PDB entry 9ENT | X-ray diffraction, 2.20 A resolution | chain A

[Chain A]
Molecule: Ectonucleotide pyrophosphatase/phosphodiesterase family member 2
Organism: Rattus norvegicus
Notes: EC 3.1.4.39; engineered mutation(s): N410A
UniProtKB: Q64610 (ENPP2_RAT); aligned to UniProt positions 1-862 over residues 1-862 (the alignment contains insertions or deletions, so no single offset holds)
Chain sequence (862 residues; row label = number of the first residue in the row):
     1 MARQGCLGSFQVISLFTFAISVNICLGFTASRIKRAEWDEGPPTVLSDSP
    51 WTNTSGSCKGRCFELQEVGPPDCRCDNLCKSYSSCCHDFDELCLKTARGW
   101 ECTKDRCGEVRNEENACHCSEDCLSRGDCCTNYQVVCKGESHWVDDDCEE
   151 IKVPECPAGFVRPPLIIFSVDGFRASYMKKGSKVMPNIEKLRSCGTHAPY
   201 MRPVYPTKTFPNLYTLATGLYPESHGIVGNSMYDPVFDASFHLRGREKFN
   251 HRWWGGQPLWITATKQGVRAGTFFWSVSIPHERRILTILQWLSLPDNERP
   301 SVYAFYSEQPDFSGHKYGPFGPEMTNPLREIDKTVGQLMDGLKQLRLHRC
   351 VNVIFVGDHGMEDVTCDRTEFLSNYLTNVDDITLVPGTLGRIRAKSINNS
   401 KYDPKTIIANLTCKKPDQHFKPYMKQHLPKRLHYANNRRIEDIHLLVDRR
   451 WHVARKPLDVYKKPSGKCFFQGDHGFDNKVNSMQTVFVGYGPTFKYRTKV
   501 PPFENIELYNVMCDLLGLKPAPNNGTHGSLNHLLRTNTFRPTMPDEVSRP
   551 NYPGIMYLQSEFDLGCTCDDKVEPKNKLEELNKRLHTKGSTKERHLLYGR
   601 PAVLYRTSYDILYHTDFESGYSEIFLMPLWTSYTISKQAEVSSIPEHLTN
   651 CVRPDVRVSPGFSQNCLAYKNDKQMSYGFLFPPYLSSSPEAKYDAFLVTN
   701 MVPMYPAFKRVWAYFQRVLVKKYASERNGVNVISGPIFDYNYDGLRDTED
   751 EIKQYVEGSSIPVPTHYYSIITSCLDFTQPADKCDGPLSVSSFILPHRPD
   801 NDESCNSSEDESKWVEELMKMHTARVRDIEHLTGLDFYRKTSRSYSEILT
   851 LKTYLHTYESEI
Unresolved in the structure: 1-55, 398-400, 572-587, 860-862
Cystine bridges: Cys58-Cys75, Cys62-Cys93, Cys73-Cys86, Cys79-Cys85, Cys102-Cys119, Cys107-Cys137, Cys117-Cys130, Cys123-Cys129, Cys148-Cys194, Cys156-Cys350, Cys366-Cys468, Cys413-Cys805, Cys566-Cys666, Cys568-Cys651, Cys774-Cys784
Glycans and other covalent adducts: N-acetylglucosamine (NAG) linked to Asn524
Bound ions: Zn2+ site 1: Asp171, Thr209, Asp358, His359; Zn2+ site 2: Asp311, His315, His474; Na+ site 1: Tyr669, Asp672, Met675; Ca2+: Asp739, Asn741, Asp743, Leu745, Asp747; Na+ site 2: Asn801, Ser804, Ser807
Small-molecule neighbours: 7alpha-hydroxycholesterol (5JK): Leu78, Ser81, Tyr82, Phe210, Tyr214, Lys248, Phe249, His251, Trp254, Gly256, Pro258, Trp260, Ile261, Phe274, Trp275, Ser276
UniProt features mapped onto this chain:
  - motif: Arg126 to Asp128 (Cell attachment site)
  - active site: Thr209 (Nucleophile)
  - binding site (Zn(2+)): Asp171, Thr209, Asp311, His315, Asp358, His359, His474
  - binding site (1-(9Z-octadecenoyl)-sn-glycero-3-phosphate): Thr209, Asn230, Asp311, His474
  - binding site (1-hexadecanoyl-sn-glycero-3-phosphate): Thr209, Asn230, Asp311, His474
  - binding site (1-tetradecanoyl-sn-glycerol 3-phosphate): Thr209, Asn230, Asp311, His474
  - glycosylation (N-linked (GlcNAc...) asparagine): Asn53, Asn398, Asn410, Asn524

[In short]
Chain A binds 7alpha-hydroxycholesterol. N-acetylglucosamine is covalently linked to Asn524. The Zn2+ site 1
is built by Asp171, Thr209, Asp358 and His359. From UniProt: active-site residue Thr209, 7 Zn2+-binding
residues, 4 residues binding 1-(9Z-octadecenoyl)-sn-glycero-3-phosphate and 4 residues binding
1-hexadecanoyl-sn-glycero-3-phosphate.
Chain A is Ectonucleotide pyrophosphatase/phosphodiesterase family member 2 (Rattus norvegicus); the
structure, SSX structure of Autotaxin in cryogenic conditions, was determined by X-ray diffraction together
with 9EU5 from the same study.
